PDB entry 2L9S | solution NMR | chains A and B

[Chain A]
Protein: PHD finger protein 12
Organism: Homo sapiens
Notes: fragment: sequence database residues 200-241
UniProt: Q96QT6 (PHF12_HUMAN); residues 200-241 here = UniProt positions 200-241
Chain sequence (45 residues; numbered 197 to 241; the number before each row is that of its first residue):
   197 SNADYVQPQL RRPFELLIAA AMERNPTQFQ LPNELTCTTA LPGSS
Construct notes: expression tag (197-199)
Reported in the primary citation:
  - mutagenesis - L212A: decreased binding to Paired amphipathic helix protein Sin3a (chain B)
  - mutagenesis - N221E (3-fold), F225A: increased binding to Paired amphipathic helix protein Sin3a (chain B)

[Chain B]
Protein: Paired amphipathic helix protein Sin3a
Organism: Mus musculus
Notes: fragment: PAH 2 domain residues 295-385
UniProt: Q60520 (SIN3A_MOUSE); residues 295-385 here = UniProt positions 295-385
Chain sequence (94 residues; numbered 292 to 385; the number before each row is that of its first residue):
   292 SNASLQNNQP VEFNHAINYV NKIKNRFQGQ PDIYKAFLEI LHTYQKEQRN AKEAGGNYTP
   352 ALTEQEVYAQ VARLFKNQED LLSEFGQFLP DANS
Construct notes: expression tag (292-294)

[Interface between chain A and chain B]
Contacting residue pairs (35; chain A residue first):
  L206(A) - N299(B)
  L206(A) - Q300(B)
  R207(A) - Q300(B)
  R207(A) - N384(B)
  R207(A) - S385(B)
  P209(A) - F379(B)
  F210(A) - Y335(B)
  F210(A) - E355(B)
  F210(A) - V358(B)
  F210(A) - L380(B)
  L212(A) - E303(B)
  L212(A) - F304(B)
  L212(A) - A307(B)
  L212(A) - F379(B)
  L213(A) - A307(B)
  L213(A) - Y310(B)
  L213(A) - L332(B)
  L213(A) - F379(B)
  I214(A) - L332(B)
  A216(A) - F304(B)
  A216(A) - A307(B)
  A216(A) - I308(B)
  A217(A) - V311(B)
  A217(A) - L332(B)
  R220(A) - V311(B)
  R220(A) - K315(B)
  N221(A) - K315(B)
  N221(A) - Y325(B)
  N221(A) - L329(B)
  Q224(A) - K326(B)
  Q224(A) - L329(B)
  Q224(A) - E330(B)
  F225(A) - L329(B)
  F225(A) - H333(B)
  Q226(A) - H333(B)
Also at the interface, not in a pair above, chain A (15 interface residues in all): A215
Also at the interface, not in a pair above, chain B (26 interface residues in all): L296, N298, F328, Q336
From the paper, about this interface:
  - residue pairs: N221(A)-K315(B) (hydrogen bond), N221(A)-Y325(B) (hydrogen bond)
  - interface residues, chain A: F210(A), L212(A), L213(A), I214(A), A216(A), A217(A), R220(A), F225(A)
  - hot spots on chain A (mutagenesis) - F210A, L213A, A216V: abolished binding to Paired amphipathic helix protein Sin3a (chain B)

[In short]
15 residues of chain A face 26 of chain B across their interface. The authors report hydrogen bonds between
N221(A) and K315(B) and N221(A) and Y325(B). The paper reports that F210A, L213A and A216V of chain A abolish
binding to Paired amphipathic helix protein Sin3a (chain B); interface residues F210(A), L212(A) and L213(A)
among others; 6 substitutions were tested in all.
Chain A is PHD finger protein 12 (Homo sapiens) and chain B is Paired amphipathic helix protein Sin3a (Mus
musculus); the structure, Solution structure of Pf1 SID1-mSin3A PAH2 Complex, was determined by solution NMR.
